PDB entry 3FYU | X-ray diffraction, 2.62 A resolution | chains A and F of the 6 polymer chains in the assembly

[Chain A]
Name: Acetyl xylan esterase
Source organism: Bacillus pumilus
Notes: EC 3.1.1.6
UniProt: Q9K5F2 (Q9K5F2_BACPU); numbering as in UniProt (aligned over 1-320)
Sequence (320 residues; row label = number of the first residue in the row):
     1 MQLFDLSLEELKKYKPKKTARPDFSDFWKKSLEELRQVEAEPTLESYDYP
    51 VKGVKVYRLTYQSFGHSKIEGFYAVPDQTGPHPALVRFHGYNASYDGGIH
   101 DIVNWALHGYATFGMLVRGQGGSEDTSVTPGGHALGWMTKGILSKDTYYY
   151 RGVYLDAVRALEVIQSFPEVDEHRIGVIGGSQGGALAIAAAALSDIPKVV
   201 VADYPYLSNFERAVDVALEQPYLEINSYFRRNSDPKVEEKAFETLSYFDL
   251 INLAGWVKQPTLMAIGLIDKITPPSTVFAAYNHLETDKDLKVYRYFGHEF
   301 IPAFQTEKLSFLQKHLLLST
Unresolved in the structure: 319-320
Modified positions: S181 (o-acetylserine; OAS)
Residues lining bound ligands: beta-D-xylopyranose (XYP): Y47, F72, D96, G97, I99

[Chain F]
Name: Acetyl xylan esterase
Source organism: Bacillus pumilus
Notes: EC 3.1.1.6
UniProt: Q9K5F2 (Q9K5F2_BACPU); residues 1-320 here correspond to UniProt positions 3-322 (UniProt number = residue number + 2)
Sequence (320 residues; row label = number of the first residue in the row):
     1 MQLFDLSLEELKKYKPKKTARPDFSDFWKKSLEELRQVEAEPTLESYDYP
    51 VKGVKVYRLTYQSFGHSKIEGFYAVPDQTGPHPALVRFHGYNASYDGGIH
   101 DIVNWALHGYATFGMLVRGQGGSEDTSVTPGGHALGWMTKGILSKDTYYY
   151 RGVYLDAVRALEVIQSFPEVDEHRIGVIGGSQGGALAIAAAALSDIPKVV
   201 VADYPYLSNFERAVDVALEQPYLEINSYFRRNSDPKVEEKAFETLSYFDL
   251 INLAGWVKQPTLMAIGLIDKITPPSTVFAAYNHLETDKDLKVYRYFGHEF
   301 IPAFQTEKLSFLQKHLLLST
Unresolved in the structure: 1, 318-320

[Interface between chain A and chain F]
Residue-residue contacts (17; chain A residue first):
  Q2(A) with V214(F), hydrogen bond (side chain-backbone); D215(F); V216(F); A217(F), hydrogen bond (side chain-backbone); L218(F); L223(F)
  L3(A) with D215(F)
  R294(A) with V214(F), hydrogen bond (side chain-backbone); D215(F), salt bridge; N226(F)
  Y295(A) with N226(F); F229(F); R230(F), hydrogen bond (backbone-side chain); E238(F), hydrogen bond
  F296(A) with R230(F)
  E299(A) with R230(F), salt bridge
  A303(A) with S233(F)
Interface residues without a listed pair, chain F (13 interface residues in all): A213, F242

[Overview]
7 residues of chain A face 13 of chain F across their interface; the contacts include 5 hydrogen bonds and 2
salt bridges. Polar contacts include R294(A)-D215(F), E299(A)-R230(F) and Q2(A)-V214(F). Ligands of chain A:
beta-D-xylopyranose.
Here chain A is Acetyl xylan esterase and chain F is Acetyl xylan esterase, both from Bacillus pumilus. Entry
3FYU (Crystal structure of acetyl xylan esterase from Bacillus pumilus obtained in presence of D-xylose and
sodium ...) was determined by X-ray diffraction.
